Entry 7ZKP (electron microscopy, 3.20 A resolution); this record covers chains 1 and 6 of the 14 polymer chains in the assembly.

== Chain 1 ==
Name: NADH-ubiquinone oxidoreductase chain 1
Source organism: Yarrowia lipolytica
Notes: EC 7.1.1.2
Reference sequence: S5U3V2 (S5U3V2_YARLL); residues 1-341 here = UniProt positions 1-341
Amino-acid sequence (341 residues; row label = number of the first residue in the row):
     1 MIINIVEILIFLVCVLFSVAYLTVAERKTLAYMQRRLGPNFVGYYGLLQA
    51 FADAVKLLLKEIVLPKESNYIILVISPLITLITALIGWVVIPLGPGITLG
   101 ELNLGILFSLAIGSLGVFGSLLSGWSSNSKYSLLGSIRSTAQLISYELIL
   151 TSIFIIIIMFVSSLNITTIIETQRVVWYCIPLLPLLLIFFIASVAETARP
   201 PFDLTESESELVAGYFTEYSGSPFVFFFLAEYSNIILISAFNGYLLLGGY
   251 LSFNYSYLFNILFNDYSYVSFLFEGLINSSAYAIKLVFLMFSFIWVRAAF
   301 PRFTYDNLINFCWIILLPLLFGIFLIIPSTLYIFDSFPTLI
Not modelled in the structure: 35-43, 59-68, 204-221, 341
Modified / non-standard residues: M1 (N-formylmethionine; FME)
Residues lining bound ligands:
  - 1,2-Distearoyl-sn-glycerophosphoethanolamine (3PE): P318, F321, G322, L325
  - diundecyl phosphatidyl choline (PLC): I326, T330, I333, F334

== Chain 6 ==
Name: NADH-ubiquinone oxidoreductase chain 6
Source organism: Yarrowia lipolytica
Notes: EC 7.1.1.2
Reference sequence: S5U3X7 (S5U3X7_YARLL); residues 2-185 here correspond to UniProt positions 1-184 (UniProt number = residue number - 1)
Amino-acid sequence (185 residues; numbered 1 to 185; the number before each row is that of its first residue):
     1 MMYLTYYFIEITIFLAILCTIFIISAKNPMVSILYMIALFVIAAMYLYLI
    51 GLGIFSLLYIMIYIGAIAVLFLFIITLLDINSTELSVKSNIRDLPLVLIS
   101 LIVLTISGLMIYSNDSILINKLLEAFGNDYNTIITQDWFNIENTTLLTTI
   151 GNVLLTNNAFILLVLAIVLLLGIIGPISITMKHKE
Not modelled in the structure: 185
Differences from the reference sequence: insertion (1)
Modified / non-standard residues: M1 (N-formylmethionine; FME)

== Interface between chain 1 and chain 6 ==
Residue-residue contacts (34; chain 1 residue first):
  N69(1) - V31(6)
  I72(1) - L34(6)  hydrophobic
  L73(1) - M30(6)  hydrophobic
  L73(1) - L34(6)  hydrophobic
  L104(1) - I54(6)  hydrophobic
  L104(1) - L57(6)  hydrophobic
  L107(1) - I54(6)  hydrophobic
  L107(1) - L57(6)  hydrophobic
  F108(1) - L57(6)
  L110(1) - M61(6)
  A111(1) - I60(6)  hydrophobic
  A111(1) - M61(6)
  S114(1) - I60(6)
  S114(1) - M61(6)
  S114(1) - G65(6)
  L115(1) - I60(6)  hydrophobic
  L115(1) - I64(6)  hydrophobic
  V117(1) - V69(6)  hydrophobic
  F118(1) - I37(6)  hydrophobic
  F118(1) - I64(6)
  F118(1) - V69(6)  hydrophobic
  L121(1) - L72(6)  hydrophobic
  W125(1) - M30(6)  hydrophobic
  W125(1) - T76(6)  hydrogen bond
  W125(1) - D79(6)
  K130(1) - I80(6)
  L133(1) - I80(6)  hydrophobic
  L134(1) - I80(6)  hydrophobic
  I137(1) - F73(6)  hydrophobic
  I137(1) - T76(6)
  T140(1) - V69(6)
  L340(1) - E142(6)
  L340(1) - N143(6)
  L340(1) - T148(6)
Also at the interface, not in a pair above, chain 1 (25 interface residues in all): L122, A141, I144, T151, L164
Also at the interface, not in a pair above, chain 6 (26 interface residues in all): Y35, G53, L58, A68, L77, T144, L147

== Overview ==
25 residues of chain 1 face 26 of chain 6 across their interface; the contacts include 1 hydrogen bond. Its
one hydrogen-bonded contact is W125(1)-T76(6). Ligands of chain 1: diundecyl phosphatidyl choline and
1,2-Distearoyl-sn-glycerophosphoethanolamine.
Chain 1 is NADH-ubiquinone oxidoreductase chain 1 and chain 6 is NADH-ubiquinone oxidoreductase chain 6, both
from Yarrowia lipolytica; the structure, Late assembly intermediate of the proximal proton pumping module of
complex I with assembly factors NDUFAF1 ..., was determined by electron microscopy together with 7ZKQ from the
same study.
